PDB entry 6I7C | X-ray diffraction, 1.88 A resolution | chains A and B

# Chain A (and B)
Protein: Deferrochelatase/peroxidase
Organism: Streptomyces coelicolor (strain ATCC BAA-471 / A3(2) / M145)
Notes: EC 1.11.1.-; chain B of this document is another copy of the same molecule, construct and numbering; everything in this record applies to it too
UniProt: Q9RKQ2 (Q9RKQ2_STRCO); residue numbers follow UniProt; this construct covers 54-416
Chain sequence (363 residues; each row starts with the number of its first residue):
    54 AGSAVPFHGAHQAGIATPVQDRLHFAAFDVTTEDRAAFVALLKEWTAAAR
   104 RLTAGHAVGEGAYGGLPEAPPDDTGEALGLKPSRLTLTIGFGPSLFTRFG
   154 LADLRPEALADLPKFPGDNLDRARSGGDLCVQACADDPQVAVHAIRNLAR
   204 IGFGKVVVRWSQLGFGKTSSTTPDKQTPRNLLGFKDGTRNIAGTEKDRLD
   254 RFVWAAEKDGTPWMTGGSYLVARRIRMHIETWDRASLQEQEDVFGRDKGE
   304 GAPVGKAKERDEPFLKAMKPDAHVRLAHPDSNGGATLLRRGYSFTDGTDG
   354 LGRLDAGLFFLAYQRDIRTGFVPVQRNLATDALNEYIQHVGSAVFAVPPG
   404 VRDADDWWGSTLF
Differences from the reference sequence: conflict K228 (Glu in Q9RKQ2)
Bound ions: heme Fe near H326 (its only coordinating residue here)
Residues lining bound ligands: heme (HEM): N233, L235, F237, K238, D239, G240, T241, R242, I278, M280, F297, R299, P316, H326, V327, A330, H331, P332, L340, R342, L361, F363, F374, V377, Q378, L381, L386, I390, H392
Reported in the primary citation:
  - binding site for imidazole: D239, E283, T351

# Chain A / chain B interface
Pairs across the interface - 85 pairs, chain A then chain B:
  G55(A) - T224(B)
  R75(A) - R75(B)
  Y116(A) - G302(B)
  G117(A) - L290(B)
  P120(A) - S289(B)  hydrogen bond (backbone-side chain)
  P120(A) - L290(B)  hydrogen bond (backbone-backbone)
  P120(A) - Q291(B)  hydrogen bond (backbone-backbone)
  E121(A) - S289(B)
  A122(A) - S289(B)
  A122(A) - L290(B)  hydrogen bond (backbone-backbone)
  P123(A) - D286(B)
  P123(A) - R287(B)
  P123(A) - A288(B)
  P123(A) - S289(B)
  P124(A) - A288(B)
  T127(A) - G236(B)
  T127(A) - D286(B)
  T127(A) - K301(B)  hydrogen bond (backbone-side chain)
  G128(A) - R232(B)
  G128(A) - G236(B)
  E129(A) - N233(B)
  E129(A) - G236(B)
  L131(A) - R232(B)
  G132(A) - Q229(B)  hydrogen bond (backbone-side chain)
  L133(A) - T225(B)
  K134(A) - T224(B)
  D190(A) - T221(B)  hydrogen bond
  P191(A) - R75(B)
  P191(A) - F218(B)  hydrophobic
  P191(A) - T221(B)
  Q192(A) - F218(B)
  Q192(A) - G219(B)
  Q192(A) - R232(B)  hydrogen bond (side chain-backbone)
  V195(A) - T348(B)
  R199(A) - L234(B)  hydrogen bond (side chain-backbone)
  R199(A) - I282(B)
  R199(A) - D286(B)  salt bridge
  R203(A) - D286(B)  hydrogen bond (side chain-backbone)
  F206(A) - R287(B)
  V211(A) - T351(B)
  V211(A) - G355(B)
  S214(A) - G350(B)
  S214(A) - T351(B)  hydrogen bond
  L216(A) - T348(B)
  L216(A) - G350(B)
  F218(A) - P191(B)
  F218(A) - Q192(B)
  Q229(A) - G132(B)
  R232(A) - G128(B)
  R232(A) - L131(B)  hydrogen bond (side chain-backbone)
  R232(A) - Q192(B)  hydrogen bond (backbone-side chain)
  N233(A) - E129(B)
  L234(A) - R199(B)  hydrogen bond (backbone-side chain)
  L235(A) - T127(B)
  G236(A) - T127(B)
  G236(A) - G128(B)
  G236(A) - E129(B)
  I282(A) - R199(B)
  D286(A) - P123(B)
  D286(A) - T127(B)
  D286(A) - R199(B)  salt bridge
  D286(A) - R203(B)  hydrogen bond (backbone-side chain)
  R287(A) - P123(B)
  A288(A) - P123(B)
  A288(A) - P124(B)
  S289(A) - P120(B)
  S289(A) - E121(B)
  S289(A) - A122(B)
  S289(A) - P123(B)
  L290(A) - G117(B)
  L290(A) - P120(B)
  L290(A) - A122(B)  hydrogen bond (backbone-backbone)
  Q291(A) - P120(B)  hydrogen bond (backbone-backbone)
  K301(A) - T127(B)  hydrogen bond (side chain-backbone)
  G302(A) - Y116(B)
  T348(A) - L216(B)
  T351(A) - V211(B)
  T351(A) - R212(B)
  T351(A) - W213(B)
  T351(A) - S214(B)
  G355(A) - V210(B)
  G355(A) - V211(B)  hydrogen bond (backbone-backbone)
  L357(A) - I198(B)  hydrophobic
  L357(A) - R199(B)
  L357(A) - S214(B)
Other interface residues (no listed pair), chain A (57 interface residues in all): H77, A115, G118, L119, S136, D189, W213, W285, Q293, G350, R356
Other interface residues (no listed pair), chain B (57 interface residues in all): H77, A115, G118, L119, V195, L235, W285, Q293, D349, L357

# Summary
The chain A/chain B interface involves 57 residues from each chain, with 19 hydrogen bonds and 2 salt bridges.
Polar contacts include R199(A)-D286(B), P120(A)-S289(B) and T127(A)-K301(B). Ligands of chain A: heme. From
the paper: a binding site for imidazole at D239(A), E283(A) and T351(A).
Both chains are Deferrochelatase/peroxidase (Streptomyces coelicolor (strain ATCC BAA-471 / A3(2) / M145)).
Entry 6I7C (Dye type peroxidase Aa from Streptomyces lividans: imidazole complex) was determined by X-ray
diffraction together with 6I6G, 6I7F and 6QWG from the same study.
